Entry 4Y77 (X-ray diffraction, 2.50 A resolution); this record covers chains D and E of the 34 polymer chains in the assembly.

== Chain D ==
Name: Proteasome subunit alpha type-5
Source organism: Saccharomyces cerevisiae (strain ATCC 204508 / S288c)
Notes: EC 3.4.25.1
Reference sequence: P32379 (PSA5_YEAST); residues -7 to 252 here correspond to UniProt positions 1-260 (UniProt number = residue number + 8)
Sequence (260 residues; each row starts with the number of its first residue; numbers below 1 keep their minus sign (Met-7 is residue -7)):
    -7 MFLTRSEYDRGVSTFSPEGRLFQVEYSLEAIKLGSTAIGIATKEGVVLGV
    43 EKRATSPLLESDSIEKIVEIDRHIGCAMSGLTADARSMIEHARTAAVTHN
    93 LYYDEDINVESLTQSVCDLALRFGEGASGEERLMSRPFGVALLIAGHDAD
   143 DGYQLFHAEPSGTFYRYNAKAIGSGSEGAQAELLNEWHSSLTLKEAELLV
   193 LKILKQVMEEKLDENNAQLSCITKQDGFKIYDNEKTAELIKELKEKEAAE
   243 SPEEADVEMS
Disordered / not traced: -7 to 0, 118-124, 243-252

== Chain E ==
Name: Proteasome subunit alpha type-6
Source organism: Saccharomyces cerevisiae (strain ATCC 204508 / S288c)
Notes: EC 3.4.25.1
Reference sequence: P40302 (PSA6_YEAST); residues 0-233 here correspond to UniProt positions 1-234 (UniProt number = residue number + 1)
Sequence (234 residues; each row starts with the number of its first residue; numbering starts at 0):
     0 MFRNNYDGDTVTFSPTGRLFQVEYALEAIKQGSVTVGLRSNTHAVLVALK
    50 RNADELSSYQKKIIKCDEHMGLSLAGLAPDARVLSNYLRQQCNYSSLVFN
   100 RKLAVERAGHLLCDKAQKNTQSYGGRPYGVGLLIIGYDKSGAHLLEFQPS
   150 GNVTELYGTAIGARSQGAKTYLERTLDTFIKIDGNPDELIKAGVEAISQS
   200 LRDESLTVDNLSIAIVGKDTPFTIYDGEAVAKYI
Disordered / not traced: 0-2
Curated features (UniProtKB/Swiss-Prot):
  - modified residue: Ser13 (Phosphoserine)
  - cross-link: Lys190 (Glycyl lysine isopeptide (Lys-Gly) (interchain with G-Cter in ubiquitin))

== How chain D and chain E interact ==
Residue-residue contacts (43; chain D residue first):
  Arg2(D) - Gly7(E)
  Ser5(D) - Arg125(E)
  Thr6(D) - Gly7(E)
  Thr6(D) - Gln20(E)
  Phe7(D) - Gln20(E)  hydrogen bond (backbone-side chain)
  Phe7(D) - Tyr23(E)
  Phe7(D) - Ala24(E)  hydrophobic
  Phe7(D) - Leu76(E)  hydrophobic
  Phe7(D) - Arg125(E)
  Phe7(D) - Pro126(E)
  Phe7(D) - Gly128(E)
  Ser8(D) - Tyr23(E)
  Pro9(D) - Tyr23(E)  hydrophobic
  Pro9(D) - Glu26(E)
  Glu10(D) - Gln30(E)
  Gly11(D) - Tyr23(E)
  Gly11(D) - Ala27(E)
  Leu13(D) - Arg125(E)
  Gln106(D) - Arg81(E)  hydrogen bond
  Asp110(D) - Arg81(E)  salt bridge
  Leu113(D) - Pro78(E)  hydrophobic
  Leu113(D) - Asp79(E)
  Leu113(D) - Arg125(E)
  Ser153(D) - Pro78(E)
  Gly154(D) - Pro78(E)
  Thr155(D) - Gln59(E)
  Phe156(D) - Gln59(E)
  Tyr157(D) - Arg50(E)
  Tyr157(D) - Ala52(E)
  Tyr157(D) - Ser56(E)
  Tyr157(D) - Ser57(E)
  Tyr157(D) - Gln59(E)
  Arg158(D) - Ser56(E)
  Arg158(D) - Ser57(E)  hydrogen bond (backbone-backbone)
  Tyr159(D) - Ala52(E)
  Tyr159(D) - Asp53(E)
  Tyr159(D) - Leu55(E)
  Tyr159(D) - Ser56(E)
  Asn160(D) - Leu55(E)  hydrogen bond (backbone-backbone)
  Ala161(D) - Leu55(E)
  Gln172(D) - Asp53(E)  hydrogen bond
  Gln172(D) - Leu55(E)
  Leu175(D) - Leu55(E)
Other interface residues (no listed pair), chain D (26 interface residues in all): Gly3, Glu117, Leu176
Other interface residues (no listed pair), chain E (26 interface residues in all): Asp6, Asn51, Glu54, Tyr122, Gly123

== Overview ==
Chain D and chain E each contribute 26 residues to their interface; the contacts include 5 hydrogen bonds and
1 salt bridge. Among the polar pairs are Asp110(D)-Arg81(E), Phe7(D)-Gln20(E) and Gln106(D)-Arg81(E).
Chain D is Proteasome subunit alpha type-5 and chain E is Proteasome subunit alpha type-6, both from
Saccharomyces cerevisiae (strain ATCC 204508 / S288c); the structure, Yeast 20S proteasome in complex with
Ac-LAF-ep, was determined by X-ray diffraction together with 4Y69, 4Y6A, 4Y6V, 4Y6Z, 4Y70, 4Y74 and 34 further
entries from the same study.
